PDB entry 8U8B | electron microscopy, 3.70 A resolution | chains A and B

[Chain A (and B)]
Name: Leucine-rich repeat serine/threonine-protein kinase 2
From: Homo sapiens
Notes: EC 2.7.11.1, 3.6.5.-; chain B of this document is another copy of the same molecule, construct and numbering; everything in this record applies to it too
Reference sequence: Q5S007 (LRRK2_HUMAN); residue numbers follow UniProt; this construct covers 1-2527
Chain sequence (2527 residues; row label = number of the first residue in the row):
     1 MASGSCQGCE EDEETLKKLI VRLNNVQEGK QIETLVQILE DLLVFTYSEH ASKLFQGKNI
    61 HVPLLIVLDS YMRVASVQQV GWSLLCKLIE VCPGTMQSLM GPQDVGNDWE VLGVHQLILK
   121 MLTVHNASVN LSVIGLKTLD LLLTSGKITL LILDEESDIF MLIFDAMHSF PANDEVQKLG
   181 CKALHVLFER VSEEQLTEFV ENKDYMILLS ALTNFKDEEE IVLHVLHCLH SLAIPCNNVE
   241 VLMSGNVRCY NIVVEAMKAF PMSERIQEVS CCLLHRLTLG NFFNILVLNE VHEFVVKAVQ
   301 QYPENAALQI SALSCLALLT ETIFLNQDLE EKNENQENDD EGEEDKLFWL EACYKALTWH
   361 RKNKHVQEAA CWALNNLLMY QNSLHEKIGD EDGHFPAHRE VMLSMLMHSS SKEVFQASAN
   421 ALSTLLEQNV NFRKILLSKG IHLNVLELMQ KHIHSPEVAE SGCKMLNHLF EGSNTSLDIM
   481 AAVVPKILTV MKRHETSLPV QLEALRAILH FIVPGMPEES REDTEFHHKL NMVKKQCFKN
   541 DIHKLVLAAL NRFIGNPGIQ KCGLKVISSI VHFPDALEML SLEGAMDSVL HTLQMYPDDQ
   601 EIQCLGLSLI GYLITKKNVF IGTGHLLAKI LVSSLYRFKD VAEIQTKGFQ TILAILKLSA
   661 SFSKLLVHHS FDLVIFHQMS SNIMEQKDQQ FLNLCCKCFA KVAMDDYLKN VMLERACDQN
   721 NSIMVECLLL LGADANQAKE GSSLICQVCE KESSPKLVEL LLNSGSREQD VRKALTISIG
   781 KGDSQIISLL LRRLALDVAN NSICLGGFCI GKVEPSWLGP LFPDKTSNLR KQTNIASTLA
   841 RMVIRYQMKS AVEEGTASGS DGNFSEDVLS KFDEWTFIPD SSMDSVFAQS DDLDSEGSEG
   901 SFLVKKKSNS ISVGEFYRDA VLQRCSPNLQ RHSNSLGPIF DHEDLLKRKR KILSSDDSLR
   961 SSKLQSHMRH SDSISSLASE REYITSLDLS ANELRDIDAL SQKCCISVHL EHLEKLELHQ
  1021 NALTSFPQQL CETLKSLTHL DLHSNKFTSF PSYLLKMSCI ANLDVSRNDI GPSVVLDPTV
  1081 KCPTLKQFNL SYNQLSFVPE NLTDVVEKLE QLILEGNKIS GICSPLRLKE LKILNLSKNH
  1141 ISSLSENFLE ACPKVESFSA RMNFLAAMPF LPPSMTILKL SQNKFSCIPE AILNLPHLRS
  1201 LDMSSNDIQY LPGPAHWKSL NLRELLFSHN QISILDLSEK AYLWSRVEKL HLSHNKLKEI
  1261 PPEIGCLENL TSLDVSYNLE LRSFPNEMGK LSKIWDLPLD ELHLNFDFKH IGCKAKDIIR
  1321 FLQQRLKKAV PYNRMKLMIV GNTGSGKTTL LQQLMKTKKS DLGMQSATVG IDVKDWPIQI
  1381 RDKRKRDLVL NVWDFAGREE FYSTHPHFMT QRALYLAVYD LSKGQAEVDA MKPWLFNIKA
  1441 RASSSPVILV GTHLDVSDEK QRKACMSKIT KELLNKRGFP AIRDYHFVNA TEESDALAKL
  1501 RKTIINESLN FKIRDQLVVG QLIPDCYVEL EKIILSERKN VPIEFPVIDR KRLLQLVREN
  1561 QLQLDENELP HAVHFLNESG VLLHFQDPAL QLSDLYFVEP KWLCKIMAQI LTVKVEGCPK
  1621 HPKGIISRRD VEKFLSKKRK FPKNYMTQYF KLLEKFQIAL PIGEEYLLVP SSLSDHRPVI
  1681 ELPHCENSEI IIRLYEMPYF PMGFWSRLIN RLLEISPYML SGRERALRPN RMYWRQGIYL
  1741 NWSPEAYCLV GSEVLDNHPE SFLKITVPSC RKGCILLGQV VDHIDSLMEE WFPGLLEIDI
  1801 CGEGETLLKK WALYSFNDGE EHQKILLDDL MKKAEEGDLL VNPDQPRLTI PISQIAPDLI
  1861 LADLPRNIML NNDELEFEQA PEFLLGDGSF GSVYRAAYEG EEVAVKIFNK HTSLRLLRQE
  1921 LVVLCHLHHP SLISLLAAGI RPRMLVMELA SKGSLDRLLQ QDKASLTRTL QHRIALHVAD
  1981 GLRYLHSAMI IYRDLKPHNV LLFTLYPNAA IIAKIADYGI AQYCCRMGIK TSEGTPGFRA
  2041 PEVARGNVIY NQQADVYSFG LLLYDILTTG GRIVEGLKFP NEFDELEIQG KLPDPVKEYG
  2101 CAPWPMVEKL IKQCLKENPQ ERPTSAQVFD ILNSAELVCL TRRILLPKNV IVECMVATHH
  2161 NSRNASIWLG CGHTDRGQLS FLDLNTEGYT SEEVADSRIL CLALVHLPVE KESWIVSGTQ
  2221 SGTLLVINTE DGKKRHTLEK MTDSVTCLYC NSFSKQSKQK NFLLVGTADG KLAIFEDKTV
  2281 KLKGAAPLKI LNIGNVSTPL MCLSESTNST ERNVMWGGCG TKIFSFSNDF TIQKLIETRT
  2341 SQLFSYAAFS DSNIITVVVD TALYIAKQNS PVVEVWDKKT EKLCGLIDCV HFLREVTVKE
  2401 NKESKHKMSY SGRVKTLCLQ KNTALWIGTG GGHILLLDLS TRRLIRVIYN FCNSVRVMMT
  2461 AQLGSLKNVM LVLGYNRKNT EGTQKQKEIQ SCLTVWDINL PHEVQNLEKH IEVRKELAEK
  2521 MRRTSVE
Not modelled in the structure: 1-557, 578-583, 613-622, 739-741, 854-980, 1359-1365, 1458-1462, 1614-1641, 1660-1667, 1721-1725, 1800-1803, 2021-2033, 2075-2090, 2397-2410, 2477-2488
Differences from the reference sequence: conflict His50 (Arg in Q5S007), Thr1647 (Ser in Q5S007), Thr2397 (Met in Q5S007)
Ligand contacts:
  - dcc-2036 (919; 4-[4-({[3-tert-butyl-1-(quinolin-6-yl)-1H-pyrazol-5-yl]carbamoyl}amino)-3-fluorophenoxy]-N-methylpyridine-2-carboxamide): Gly1886, Phe1890, Val1893, Ala1904, Lys1906, Glu1920, Val1923, Leu1924, Leu1927, Leu1932, Leu1945, Met1947, Glu1948, Leu1949, Ala1950, Gly1953, Leu1985, Tyr1992, Leu2001, Ile2015, Ala2016, Asp2017, Tyr2018, Gly2019
  - GDP (guanosine-5'-diphosphate): Thr1343, Gly1344, Ser1345, Gly1346, Lys1347, Thr1348, Thr1349, Ser1366, Ala1367, Thr1368, Gly1397, Thr1452, His1453, Leu1454, Asp1455, Asn1489, Ala1490
Curated features (UniProtKB/Swiss-Prot):
  - active site: Asp1994 (Proton acceptor)
  - binding site (GTP): Gly1341 to Thr1348, Asn2295 to Thr2298
  - binding site (ATP): Leu1885, Asp1887, Gly1888, Gly1891, Val1893, Ala1904, Lys1906, Met1947, Glu1948, Ala1950, Ser1954, Arg1957, His1998, Leu2001, Ala2016, Asp2017
  - modified residue (Phosphoserine): Ser910, Ser935, Ser955, Ser973, Ser1292, Ser1444
  - natural variant: Met712 (M712V: In PARK8), Arg793 (R793M: In PARK8; uncertain significance), Gln930 (Q930R: In PARK8; uncertain significance), Arg1067 (R1067Q: In PARK8), Ser1096 (S1096C: In PARK8; uncertain significance), Ile1122 (I1122V: In PARK8), Ser1228 (S1228T: In PARK8), Lys1359 (K1359I: Found in a renal cell carcinoma sample), Ile1371 (I1371V: In PARK8; uncertain significance), Arg1441 (R1441C: In PARK8; R1441G: In PARK8; R1441H: In PARK8), Arg1514 (R1514Q: In PARK8; uncertain significance), Pro1542 (P1542S: In PARK8; uncertain significance), 23 further natural variant entries in UniProt
  - mutagenesis: Arg399 (R399E: Reduces membrane localization and abolishes interaction with RAB29/RAB7L1. Impairs RAB29-stimulated kinase activity on RAB10, RAB29 and LRRK2), Leu403 (L403E: Reduces membrane localization and abolishes interaction with RAB29/RAB7L1. Impairs RAB29-stimulated kinase activity on RAB10, RAB29 and LRRK2), Cys727 (C727D: Decreased kinase activity. Loss of RAB29-mediated activation and autophosphorylation of S-910, S-935, S-955, S-973 and S-1292. Decreased membrane association ...), Leu728 (L728D: Decreased kinase activity. Loss of RAB29-mediated activation and autophosphorylation of S-910, S-935, S-955, S-973 and S-1292. Decreased membrane association ...), Leu729 (L729D: Decreased kinase activity. Loss of RAB29-mediated activation and autophosphorylation of S-910, S-935, S-955, S-973 and S-1292. Decreased membrane association ...), Leu760 (L760D: Decreased kinase activity and loss of RAB29-mediated activation), Leu761 (L761D: Decreased kinase activity and loss of RAB29-mediated activation), Leu762 (L762D: Decreased kinase activity and loss of RAB29-mediated activation), Leu789 (L789D: No effect on kinase activity and RAB29-mediated activation), Leu790 (L790D: No effect on kinase activity and RAB29-mediated activation), Leu791 (L791D: No effect on kinase activity and RAB29-mediated activation), Thr1343 (T1343G: Decreased kinase activity; when associated with Q-1398), 21 further mutagenesis entries in UniProt
What the authors report for this chain:
  - binding site for dcc-2036: Glu1920, Ala1950, Ala2016, Asp2017, Tyr2018
  - conformationally variable residues (loop rearrangement): Asp2017 to Cys2025
  - mutagenesis - A2016T: decreased binding to type II inhibitors (citing earlier work)

[How chain A and chain B interact]
Pairs across the interface (28; chain A residue first):
  Leu1673(A) - Val1679(B)  hydrophobic
  Pro1678(A) - Tyr1733(B)
  Val1679(A) - Leu1673(B)  hydrophobic
  Val1679(A) - Arg1731(B)
  Val1679(A) - Met1732(B)
  Val1679(A) - Tyr1733(B)  hydrogen bond (backbone-backbone)
  Ile1680(A) - Arg1731(B)
  Glu1681(A) - Pro1729(B)
  Glu1681(A) - Arg1731(B)  hydrogen bond (backbone-backbone)
  Pro1683(A) - Arg1728(B)
  Pro1683(A) - Asn1730(B)
  Arg1728(A) - Pro1683(B)
  Arg1728(A) - Pro1744(B)
  Pro1729(A) - Glu1681(B)
  Asn1730(A) - Pro1683(B)
  Asn1730(A) - Tyr1739(B)  hydrogen bond
  Arg1731(A) - Val1679(B)
  Arg1731(A) - Ile1680(B)
  Arg1731(A) - Glu1681(B)  hydrogen bond (backbone-backbone)
  Met1732(A) - Val1679(B)
  Tyr1733(A) - Val1679(B)  hydrogen bond (backbone-backbone)
  Tyr1739(A) - Asn1730(B)  hydrogen bond
  Trp1742(A) - Trp1742(B)
  Trp1742(A) - Ser1743(B)
  Trp1742(A) - Pro1744(B)
  Ser1743(A) - Trp1742(B)
  Pro1744(A) - Arg1728(B)
  Pro1744(A) - Trp1742(B)
Other interface residues (no listed pair), chain A (21 interface residues in all): Ser1674, His1676, Leu1682, Leu1727, Tyr1747
Other interface residues (no listed pair), chain B (21 interface residues in all): Ser1674, His1676, Pro1678, Leu1682, Leu1727, Tyr1747

[Overview]
Chain A and chain B each contribute 21 residues to their interface; the contacts include 6 hydrogen bonds.
Among the polar pairs are Asn1730(A)-Tyr1739(B), Val1679(A)-Tyr1733(B) and Glu1681(A)-Arg1731(B). The paper
reports a binding site for dcc-2036 at Glu1920(A), Ala1950(A) and Ala2016(A) among others; A2016T of chain A
reduces binding to type II inhibitors.
Both chains are Leucine-rich repeat serine/threonine-protein kinase 2 (Homo sapiens). Entry 8U8B (Cryo-EM
structure of LRRK2 bound to type II inhibitor rebastinib) was determined by electron microscopy together with
8U7H, 8U7L, 8U8A and 8FO7 from the same study.
